Entry 1IR2 (X-ray diffraction, 1.84 A resolution); this record covers chains C and D of the 16 polymer chains in the assembly.

Chain C (and D):
Protein: Large subunit of Rubisco
From: Chlamydomonas reinhardtii
Notes: EC 4.1.1.39; chain D of this document is another copy of the same molecule, construct and numbering; everything in this record applies to it too
UniProt: P00877 (RBL_CHLRE); numbering as in UniProt (aligned over 1-475)
Sequence (475 residues; each row starts with the number of its first residue):
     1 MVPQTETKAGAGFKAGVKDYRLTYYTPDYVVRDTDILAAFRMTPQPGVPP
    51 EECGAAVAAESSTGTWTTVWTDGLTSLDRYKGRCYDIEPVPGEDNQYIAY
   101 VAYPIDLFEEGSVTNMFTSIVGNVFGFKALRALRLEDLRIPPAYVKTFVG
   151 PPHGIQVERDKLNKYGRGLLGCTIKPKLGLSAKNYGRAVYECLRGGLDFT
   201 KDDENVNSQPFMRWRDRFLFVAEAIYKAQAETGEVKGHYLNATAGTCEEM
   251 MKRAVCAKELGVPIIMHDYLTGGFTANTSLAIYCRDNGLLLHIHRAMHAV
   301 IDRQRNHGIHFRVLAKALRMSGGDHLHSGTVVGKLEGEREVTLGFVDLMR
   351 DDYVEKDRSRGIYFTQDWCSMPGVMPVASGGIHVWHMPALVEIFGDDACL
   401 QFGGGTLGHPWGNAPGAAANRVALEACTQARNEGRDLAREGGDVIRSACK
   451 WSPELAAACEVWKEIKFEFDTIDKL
Disordered / not traced: 1-9 (chain D: 1-8)
Modified / non-standard residues: P104, P151 (4-hydroxyproline; HYP); K201 (lysine nz-carboxylic acid; KCX); C256, C369 (s-methylcysteine; SMC)
Differences from the reference sequence: modified residue (104, 151, 201, 256, 369)
Ion coordination: Mg2+: K201, D203, E204 (together with 2-carboxyarabinitol-1,5-diphosphate)
Residues lining bound ligands:
  - 2-carboxyarabinitol-1,5-diphosphate (CAP), molecule 1: E60, T65, W66, N123
  - 2-carboxyarabinitol-1,5-diphosphate (CAP), molecule 2: T173, K175, K177, K201, D203, E204, H294, R295, H298, H327, G329, K334, L335, S379, G380, G381, Q401, F402, G403, G404

Chain C / chain D interface:
Pairs across the interface (17; chain C residue first):
  K146(C) with P210(D)
  H153(C) with D216(D), salt bridge
  V157(C) with D216(D)
  D160(C) with K183(D); F220(D)
  K161(C) with D216(D), salt bridge; L219(D); F220(D)
  N163(C) with K183(D), hydrogen bond
  Y165(C) with K183(D), hydrogen bond
  R285(C) with R213(D); R215(D)
  D286(C) with R215(D), hydrogen bond (backbone-side chain); K252(D), salt bridge
  N287(C) with R215(D), hydrogen bond (backbone-side chain)
  G288(C) with R215(D)
  S370(C) with P210(D)

In short:
12 residues of chain C and 8 residues of chain D are in contact; the contacts include 4 hydrogen bonds and 3
salt bridges. Polar pairs include H153(C)-D216(D), K161(C)-D216(D) and D286(C)-K252(D). Chain C binds
2-carboxyarabinitol-1,5-diphosphate. K201(C), D203(C) and E204(C) coordinate Mg2+.
Both chains are Large subunit of Rubisco (Chlamydomonas reinhardtii). Entry 1IR2 (Crystal Structure of
Activated Ribulose-1,5-bisphosphate Carboxylase/oxygenase (Rubisco) from Green alga, Chlamydomonas reinhardtii
Complexed with 2-Carboxyarabinitol-1,5-bisphosphate (2-CABP)) was determined by X-ray diffraction together
with 1IR1 from the same study.
